PDB entry 5XYY | X-ray diffraction, 1.70 A resolution | chain A

# Chain A
Name: Mitogen-activated protein kinase 14
Organism: Homo sapiens
Notes: EC 2.7.11.24
UniProt: Q16539 (MK14_HUMAN); residues 1-360 here = UniProt positions 1-360
Sequence (380 residues; row label = number of the first residue in the row; numbers below 1 keep their minus sign (Met-19 is residue -19)):
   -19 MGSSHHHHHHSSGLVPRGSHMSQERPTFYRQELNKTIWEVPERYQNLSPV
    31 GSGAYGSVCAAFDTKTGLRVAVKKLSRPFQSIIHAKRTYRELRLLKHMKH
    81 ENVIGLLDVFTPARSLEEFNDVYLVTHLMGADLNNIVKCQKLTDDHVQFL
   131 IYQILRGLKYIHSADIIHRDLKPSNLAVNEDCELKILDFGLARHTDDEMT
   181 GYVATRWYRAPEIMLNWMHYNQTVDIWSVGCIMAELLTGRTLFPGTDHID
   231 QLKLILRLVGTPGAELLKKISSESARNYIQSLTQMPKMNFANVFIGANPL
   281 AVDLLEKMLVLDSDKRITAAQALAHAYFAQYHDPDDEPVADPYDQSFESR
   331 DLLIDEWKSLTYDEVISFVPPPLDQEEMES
Unresolved in the structure: -19 to 3, 31-36, 353-360
Sequence notes: expression tag (-19 to 0)
Small-molecule neighbours: P0F (3-(5-{[(2-chloro-6-fluorophenyl)methyl]amino}-4H-1,2,4-triazol-3-yl)phenol): Val38, Ala51, Val52, Lys53, Glu71, Leu75, Ile84, Leu104, Thr106, His107, Leu108, Met109, Gly110, Ala111, Asp112, Ser154, Leu167, Asp168
UniProt features mapped onto this chain:
  - motif: Thr180 to Tyr182 (TXY)
  - active site: Asp168 (Proton acceptor)
  - binding site (ATP): Val30 to Val38, Lys53
  - modified residue: Ser2 (N-acetylserine), Thr16 (Phosphothreonine), Lys53 (N6-acetyllysine), Lys152 (N6-acetyllysine), Thr180 (Phosphothreonine), Tyr182 (Phosphotyrosine), Thr263 (Phosphothreonine), Tyr323 (Phosphotyrosine)
  - natural variant: Ala51 (A51V: In a gastric adenocarcinoma sample), Pro322 (P322R: In a lung adenocarcinoma sample)
  - mutagenesis: Ala34 (A34V: Lowered kinase activity), Lys53 (K53R: Loss of kinase activity), Lys54 (K54R: Impairs MAP2K6/MKK6-dependent autophosphorylation), Tyr69 (Y69H: Lowered kinase activity), Asp168 (D168A: Loss of kinase activity), Thr175 (T175A: No effect on either the kinase activity or tyrosine phosphorylation), Asp176 (D176A: Emulation of the active state. Increase in activity; when associated with S-327 or L-327), Asp177 (D177A: Loss of kinase activity), Thr180 (T180E: Loss of kinase activity), Tyr182 (Y182F: Loss of kinase activity), Ala320 (A320T: Lowered kinase activity), Phe327 (F327L: Emulation of the active state. Increase in activity; when associated with A-176; F327S: Emulation of the active state. Increase in activity; when associated with A-176), 1 further mutagenesis entry in UniProt

# In short
Ligands of chain A: compound P0F. From UniProt: active-site residue Asp168, 10 ATP-binding residues and 13
mutagenesis sites.
Chain A is Mitogen-activated protein kinase 14 (Homo sapiens); the structure, The structure of p38 alpha in
complex with a triazol inhibitor, was determined by X-ray diffraction, deposited together with 5XYZ and 5XYX.
